Entry 9BTU (electron microscopy, 3.68 A resolution); this record covers chains B and D of the 4 polymer chains in the assembly.

# Chain B
Molecule: Amiloride-sensitive sodium channel subunit beta
From: Homo sapiens
Reference sequence: P51168 (SCNNB_HUMAN); residue numbers follow UniProt; this construct covers 1-640
Amino-acid sequence (640 residues; each row starts with the number of its first residue):
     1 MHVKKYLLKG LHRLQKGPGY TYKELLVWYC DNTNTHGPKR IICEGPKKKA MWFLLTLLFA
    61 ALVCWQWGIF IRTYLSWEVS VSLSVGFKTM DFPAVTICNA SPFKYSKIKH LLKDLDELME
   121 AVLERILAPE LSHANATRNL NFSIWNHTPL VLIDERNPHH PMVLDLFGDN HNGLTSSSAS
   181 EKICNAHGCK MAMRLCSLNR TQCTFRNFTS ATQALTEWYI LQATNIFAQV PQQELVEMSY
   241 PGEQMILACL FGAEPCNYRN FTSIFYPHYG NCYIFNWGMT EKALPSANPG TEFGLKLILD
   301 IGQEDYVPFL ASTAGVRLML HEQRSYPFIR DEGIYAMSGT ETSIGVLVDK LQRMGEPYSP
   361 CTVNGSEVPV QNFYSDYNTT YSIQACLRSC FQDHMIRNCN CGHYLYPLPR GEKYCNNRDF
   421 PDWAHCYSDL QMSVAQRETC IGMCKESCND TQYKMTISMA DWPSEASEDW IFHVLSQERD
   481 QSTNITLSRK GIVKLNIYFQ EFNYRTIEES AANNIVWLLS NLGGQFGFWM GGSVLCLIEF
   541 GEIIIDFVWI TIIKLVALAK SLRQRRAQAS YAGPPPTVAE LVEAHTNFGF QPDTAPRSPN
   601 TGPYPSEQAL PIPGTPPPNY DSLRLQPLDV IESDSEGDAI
Unresolved in the structure: 1-77, 168-178, 513-640
UniProt features mapped onto this chain:
  - motif: Pro-616 to Tyr-620 (PY motif)
  - modified residue (Phosphoserine): Ser-633, Ser-635
  - glycosylation: Asn-260 (N-linked (GlcNAc...) asparagine)
  - natural variant: Gly-37 (G37S: In PHA1B2), Ser-82 (S82C: In BESC1), Pro-267 (P267L: In BESC1), Asn-288 (N288S: In BESC1), Gly-294 (G294S: In BESC1), Ala-311 (A311V: In a colorectal cancer sample), Ala-314 (A314V: In a breast cancer sample), Val-348 (V348M: In BESC1), Pro-369 (P369T: In BESC1), Leu-387 (L387V: In a breast cancer sample), Glu-539 (E539K: In BESC1), Arg-563 (R563Q: Associated with hypertension in South African Black), 4 further natural variant entries in UniProt
  - mutagenesis: Tyr-620 (Y620A: Loss of inhibition of the ENaC channel by NEDD4. Loss of ubiquitination by NEDD4L)
Cystine bridges: Cys-98/Cys-272, Cys-184/Cys-189, Cys-196/Cys-203, Cys-249/Cys-256, Cys-361/Cys-448, Cys-386/Cys-444, Cys-390/Cys-440, Cys-399/Cys-426, Cys-401/Cys-415
Covalent attachments: glycan linked to Asn-141; N-acetylglucosamine (NAG) linked to Asn-364, Asn-378, Asn-449

# Chain D
Molecule: 10D4 Fab
From: Mus musculus
Notes: antibody fragment or engineered binder
Amino-acid sequence (116 residues; row label = number of the first residue in the row; note: 1 number in that range is skipped by the numbering (no residue carries it; nothing is unmodelled there); X marks 116 residues of unknown identity (built as UNK)):
     1 XXXXXXXXXX XXXXX
    17 XXXXXXXXXX XXXXXXXXXX XXXXXXXXXX XXXXXXXXXX XXXXXXXXXX XXXXXXXXXX
    77 XXXXXXXXXX XXXXXXXXXX XXXXXXXXXX XXXXXXXXXX X
Unresolved in the structure: 117

# Interface between chain B and chain D
Chain B residues in contact with chain D, 12 residues: Asp-154, Arg-156, Asn-157, His-160, Met-162, Leu-164, Ala-179, Ser-180, Glu-181, Lys-182, Ile-183, Cys-184

# Overview
No residue of chain B is in contact with chain D. Covalently linked N-acetylglucosamine: at Asn-364(B),
Asn-378(B) and Asn-449(B). UniProt lists one mutagenesis site on chain B.
Here chain B is Amiloride-sensitive sodium channel subunit beta (Homo sapiens) and chain D is 10D4 Fab (Mus
musculus). Entry 9BTU (Human SCNN1B-SCNN1G ENaC dimers) was determined by electron microscopy together with
9BLR and 9BTG from the same study.
